Entry 9FKP (electron microscopy, 3.72 A resolution); this record covers chains B and C of the 5 polymer chains in the assembly.

== Chain B ==
Molecule: Transforming growth factor beta-1
From: Homo sapiens
Notes: fragment: Mature
UniProtKB: P01137 (TGFB1_HUMAN); residues 1-112 here correspond to UniProt positions 279-390 (UniProt number = residue number + 278)
Chain sequence (112 residues; each row starts with the number of its first residue):
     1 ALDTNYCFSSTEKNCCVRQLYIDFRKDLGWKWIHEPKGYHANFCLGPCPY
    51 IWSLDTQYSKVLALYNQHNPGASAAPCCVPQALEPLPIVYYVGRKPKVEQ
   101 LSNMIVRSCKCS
Disulfide bonds: Cys7-Cys16, Cys15-Cys78, Cys44-Cys109, Cys48-Cys111

== Chain C ==
Molecule: Transforming growth factor beta receptor III
From: Danio rerio
UniProtKB: A0A0H3UK16 (A0A0H3UK16_DANRE); residues 29-359 here = UniProt positions 29-359
Chain sequence (338 residues; row label = number of the first residue in the row):
    28 GSPCELLPVGVGHPVQAMLKSFTALSGCASRGTTSHPQEVHIINLRKGSA
    78 QGAREKTAEVALHLRPIQSLHVHQKPLVFILNSPQPILWKVRTEKLAPGV
   128 KRIFHVVEGSEVHFEVGNFSKSGEVKVETLPHGNEHLLNWAHHRYTAVTS
   178 FSELRMAHDIYIKVGEDPVFSETCKIDNKFLSLNYLASYIEPQPSTGCVL
   228 SGPDHEQEVHIIELQAPNSSSAFQVDVIVDLRPLDGDIPLHRDVVLLLKG
   278 EKSVNWVIKAHKVMGKLEIMTSDTVSLSEDTERLMQVSKTVKQKLPAGSQ
   328 ALIQWAEENGFNPVTSYTNTPVANHFNLRLREHHHHHH
Disordered / not traced: 28-30, 360-365
Disulfide bonds: Cys31-Cys225, Cys55-Cys201
Construct notes: expression tag (28, 360-365); engineered mutation Gly150 (Cys in A0A0H3UK16), Gly277 (Cys in A0A0H3UK16)
What the authors report for this chain:
  - mutagenesis - D253A: abolished binding to mmTGF-beta2
  - mutagenesis - D253A: decreased stability

== Interface between chain B and chain C ==
Residue-residue contacts - 32 pairs, chain B then chain C:
  Trp30(B) - Phe250(C)  hydrophobic
  Trp32(B) - Ser248(C)
  Trp32(B) - Phe250(C)  hydrophobic
  Glu35(B) - Val196(C)
  Pro36(B) - Leu210(C)  hydrophobic
  Asp55(B) - Lys316(C)  salt bridge
  Pro85(B) - Asp253(C)
  Tyr90(B) - Ser246(C)  hydrogen bond
  Tyr90(B) - Ser247(C)  hydrogen bond
  Tyr90(B) - Ser248(C)
  Tyr91(B) - Lys206(C)  hydrogen bond (side chain-backbone)
  Val92(B) - Ser247(C)
  Arg94(B) - Lys206(C)
  Pro96(B) - Lys206(C)
  Pro96(B) - Leu208(C)  hydrophobic
  Lys97(B) - Asn245(C)
  Lys97(B) - Ser247(C)
  Val98(B) - Phe49(C)
  Val98(B) - Leu208(C)  hydrophobic
  Glu99(B) - Asn245(C)
  Glu99(B) - Ser246(C)
  Gln100(B) - Val252(C)
  Gln100(B) - Asp253(C)  hydrogen bond (backbone-backbone)
  Leu101(B) - Gln251(C)
  Leu101(B) - Val252(C)  hydrophobic
  Ser102(B) - Gln251(C)  hydrogen bond (backbone-backbone)
  Ser102(B) - Val252(C)  hydrogen bond (side chain-backbone)
  Ser102(B) - Asp253(C)
  Ser102(B) - Asn282(C)
  Asn103(B) - Asn282(C)  hydrogen bond
  Asn103(B) - Thr301(C)  hydrogen bond
  Asn103(B) - Ser303(C)
Also at the interface, not in a pair above, chain B (22 interface residues in all): His40, Leu83, Pro87, Val89
Also at the interface, not in a pair above, chain C (21 interface residues in all): Gln95, Leu213, Pro244, Val284

== Summary ==
Chain B and chain C form an interface of 22 and 21 residues respectively, with 8 hydrogen bonds and 1 salt
bridge. Polar contacts include Asp55(B)-Lys316(C), Tyr90(B)-Ser246(C) and Tyr90(B)-Ser247(C). The paper
reports that D253A of chain C abolishes binding to mmTGF-beta2; D253A of chain C reduces stability.
Here chain B is Transforming growth factor beta-1 (Homo sapiens) and chain C is Transforming growth factor
beta receptor III (Danio rerio). Entry 9FKP (Zebrafish Betaglycan Orphan Domain (zfBGo) in complex with TGF-b1
and extracellular domain of TGFBRII) was determined by electron microscopy, deposited together with 9B9F,
9FDY, 9FK5 and 8DC0.
